5BR8 - chains A and T of the 21 polymer chains in the assembly; structure by X-ray diffraction, 3.40 A resolution.

== Chain A ==
Molecule: 16S ribosomal RNA
Organism: Thermus thermophilus (strain HB8 / ATCC 27634 / DSM 579)
Sequence (1522 nucleotides; each row starts with the number of its first residue; note: 42 numbers in that range are skipped by the numbering (no residue carries them; nothing is unmodelled there); a row labelled like 190A-190L holds insertion residues (190A, then the next letters in order); numbering starts at 0):
     0 UUUGUUGGAGAGUUUGAUCCUGGCUCAGGGUGAACGCUGGCGGCGUGCCU
    50 AAGACAUGCAAGUCGUGCGGG
    73 CCGCGGGGUUUU
    88 ACUCCG
    95 UGGUC
   101 AGCGGCGGACGGGUGAGUAACGCGUGGGU
  129A G
   130 ACCUACCCGGAAGAGGGGGACAACCCGGGGAAACUCGGGCUAAUCCCCCA
   180 UGUGGACCCGC
190A-190L CCCUUGGGGUGU
   191 GUCCAAAGGGCUUU
   216 GCCCGCUUCCGGAUGGGCCCGCGUCCCAUCAGCUAGUUGGUGGGGUAAUG
   266 GCCCACCAAGGCGACGACGGGUAGCCGGUCUGAGAGGAUGGCCGGCCACA
   316 GGGGCACUGAGACACGGGCCCCACUCCUACGGGAGGCAGCAGUUAGGAAU
   366 CUUCCGCAAUGGGCGCAAGCCUGACGGAGCGACGCCGCUUGGAGGAAGAA
   416 GCCCUUCGGGGUGUAAACUCCUGAA
   442 CCCGGGACGAAACCCCCGACGA
   474 GGGGACUGACGGUACCGGG
   494 GUAAUAGCGCCGGCCAACUCCGUGCCAGCAGCCXCGGUAAUACGGAGGGC
   544 GCGAGCGUUACCCGGAUUCACUGGGCGUAAAGGGCGUGUAGGCGGCCUGG
   594 GGCGUCCCAUGUGAAAGACCACGGCUCAACCGUGGGGGAGCGUGGGAUAC
   644 GCUCAGGCUAGACGGUGGGAGAGGGUGGUGGAAUUCCCGGAGUAGCGGUG
   694 AAAUGCGCAGAUACCGGGAGGAACGCCGAUGGCGAAGGCAGCCACCUGGU
   744 CCACCCGUGACGCUGAGGCGCGAAAGCGUGGGGAGCAAACCGGAUUAGAU
   794 ACCCGGGUAGUCCACGCCCUAAACGAUGCGCGCUAGGUCUCUGGGUCU
   848 CCUGGGGGCCGAAGCUAACGCGUUAAGCGCGCCGCCUGGGGAGUACGGCC
   898 GCAAGGCUGAAACUCAAAGGAAUUGACGGGGGCCCGCACAAGCGGUGGAG
   948 CAUGUGGUUUAAUUCGAAGXAACGCGAAGAACCUUACCAGGCCUUGACAU
   998 GCUAGG
 1003A G
  1004 AACCCGGGUGAAAGCCUGGGGUGCCCC
1030A-1030D GCGA
  1031 GGGGAGCCCUAGCACAGGUGCUGCAUGGCCGUCGUCAGCUCGUGCCGUGA
  1081 GGUGUUGGGUUAAGUCCCGCAACGAGCGCAACCCCCGCCGUUAGUUGCCA
  1131 GCGGUUCGGCCGGGCACUCUAACGGGACUGCCCGCGAAA
  1171 GCGGGAGGAAGGAGGGGACGACGUCUGGUCAGCAUGGCCCUUACGGCCUG
  1221 GGCGACACACGUGCUACAAUGCCCACUACAAAGCGAUGCCACCCGGCAAC
  1271 GGGGAGCUAAUCGCAAAAAGGUGGGCCCAGUUCGGAUUGGGGUCUGCAAC
  1321 CCGACCCCAUGAAGCCGGAAUCGCUAGUAAUCGCGGAUCAG
 1361A C
  1362 CAUGCCGCGGUGAAUACGUUCCCGGGCCUUGUACACACXGCCXGUXACGC
  1412 CAUGGGAGCGGGCUCUACCCGAAGUCGCCGGG
  1446 AGCCUACGGG
  1459 CAGGCGCCGAGGGUAGGGCCCGUGACUGGGGCGAAGUCGUAACAAGGUAG
  1509 CUGUACCGGAAGGUGCGGCUGGAUCCACUCCUUUCU
Unresolved in the structure: 0-4, 1534-1538
Sequence notes: expression tag (1534-1544)
Modified / non-standard residues: PSU (pseudouridine-5'-monophosphate) at position 516, G7M (N7-methyl-guanosine-5'-monophosphate) at position 527, M2G (N2-dimethylguanosine-5'-monophosphate) at position 966, 5MC (5-methylcytidine-5'-monophosphate) at position 967, 2MG (2N-methylguanosine-5'-monophosphate) at position 1207, 5MC (5-methylcytidine-5'-monophosphate) at position 1400, 4OC (4n,o2'-methylcytidine-5'-monophosphate) at position 1402, 5MC (5-methylcytidine-5'-monophosphate) at position 1404, 5MC (5-methylcytidine-5'-monophosphate) at position 1407, UR3 (3-methyluridine-5'-monophoshate) at position 1498, MA6 (6N-dimethyladenosine-5'-monophoshate) at position 1518, MA6 (6N-dimethyladenosine-5'-monophoshate) at position 1519, PSU (pseudouridine-5'-monophosphate) at position 1540, PSU (pseudouridine-5'-monophosphate) at position 1541
Ion coordination: Mg2+ site 1: U12, C526, A914; Mg2+ site 2 near G21 (its only coordinating residue here); Mg2+ site 3: C48, U49; Mg2+ site 4 near A53 (its only coordinating residue here); Mg2+ site 5: A59, U387; Mg2+ site 6: G61, U62, G105; Mg2+ site 7: G107, G324; Mg2+ site 8 near A109 (its only coordinating residue here); Mg2+ site 9 near G113 (its only coordinating residue here); Mg2+ site 10: G117, A288; Mg2+ site 11: C121, U125; Mg2+ site 12 near G147 (its only coordinating residue here); 92 more Mg2+ sites not listed
Ligand contacts:
  - paromomycin (PAR), molecule 1: G31, C47, C48, A50, A51, G52, A53, G113, U114, G115, A353, C355, A356, G357, U358, U359, A360, G361, U365, C366
  - paromomycin (PAR), molecule 2: G567, G568, C569, G570, G575, G821, C862, G874, C875, C877, C879, C880
  - paromomycin (PAR), molecule 3: G610, A611, C612, C613, A614, A622, C623, C624, G625, U626
  - paromomycin (PAR), molecule 4: G661, G662, A663, G664, G666, G667, C739, U740, G741, G742, U743
  - paromomycin (PAR), molecule 5: U669, G670, G671, U672, G673, G714, A715, A716, C717, C805, C806
  - paromomycin (PAR), molecule 6: G1405, U1406, 5MC_1407, A1408, C1409, G1489, C1490, G1491, A1492, A1493, G1494, U1495, C1496

== Chain T ==
Name: 30S ribosomal protein S20
Organism: Thermus thermophilus (strain HB8 / ATCC 27634 / DSM 579)
UniProtKB: P80380 (RS20_THET8); numbering as in UniProt (aligned over 1-106)
Sequence (106 residues; each row starts with the number of its first residue):
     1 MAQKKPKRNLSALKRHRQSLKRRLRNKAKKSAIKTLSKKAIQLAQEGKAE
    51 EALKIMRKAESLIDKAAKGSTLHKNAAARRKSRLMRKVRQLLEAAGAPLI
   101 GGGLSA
Unresolved in the structure: 1-7
Ion coordination: Mg2+ near Ser11 (its only coordinating residue here)

== How chain A and chain T interact ==
Pairs across the interface - 97 pairs, chain A then chain T:
  G61(A) - Leu10(T)  phosphate contact
  G102(A) - Arg17(T)  salt bridge to the phosphate
  C103(A) - Lys14(T)  phosphate contact
  C103(A) - Arg17(T)  salt bridge to the phosphate
  C103(A) - Lys21(T)  hydrogen bond to the phosphate
  G104(A) - Lys14(T)  hydrogen bond to the base
  G104(A) - Gln18(T)  phosphate contact
  G104(A) - Lys21(T)  salt bridge to the phosphate
  G105(A) - Gln18(T)  phosphate contact
  G105(A) - Arg22(T)  salt bridge to the phosphate
  C106(A) - Arg15(T)  base contact
  G107(A) - Arg15(T)  hydrogen bond to the base
  G108(A) - Arg15(T)  base contact
  C132(A) - Lys74(T)  hydrogen bond to the phosphate
  C132(A) - Asn75(T)  hydrogen bond to the phosphate
  U133(A) - Lys74(T)  salt bridge to the phosphate
  C176(A) - Lys29(T)  salt bridge to the phosphate
  C177(A) - Lys65(T)  salt bridge to the phosphate
  C178(A) - Lys65(T)  salt bridge to the phosphate
  A185(A) - Ala78(T)  sugar contact
  A185(A) - Lys81(T)  hydrogen bond to the base
  C186(A) - Ala78(T)  sugar contact
  C186(A) - Lys81(T)  hydrogen bond to the sugar
  C186(A) - Ser82(T)  hydrogen bond to the phosphate
  C186(A) - Met85(T)  hydrogen bond to the sugar
  C187(A) - Ser82(T)  hydrogen bond to the phosphate
  C187(A) - Met85(T)  sugar contact
  C187(A) - Arg86(T)  sugar contact
  C187(A) - Arg89(T)  hydrogen bond to the sugar
  C187(A) - Gly103(T)  base contact
  C187(A) - Leu104(T)  sugar contact
  C187(A) - Ser105(T)  hydrogen bond to the base
  C188(A) - Arg89(T)  hydrogen bond to the sugar
  C188(A) - Ser105(T)  base contact
  C188(A) - Ala106(T)  sugar contact
  U190L(A) - Ser105(T)  hydrogen bond to the base
  U190L(A) - Ala106(T)  hydrogen bond to the base
  G191(A) - Gly101(T)  hydrogen bond to the sugar
  G191(A) - Gly102(T)  hydrogen bond to the sugar
  G191(A) - Gly103(T)  hydrogen bond to the base
  G191(A) - Leu104(T)  sugar contact
  G191(A) - Ser105(T)  hydrogen bond to the base
  U192(A) - Arg57(T)  phosphate contact
  U192(A) - Glu60(T)  hydrogen bond to the sugar
  U192(A) - Gly101(T)  sugar contact
  U192(A) - Gly102(T)  sugar contact
  U192(A) - Gly103(T)  sugar contact
  C193(A) - Glu60(T)  sugar contact
  C193(A) - Ser61(T)  hydrogen bond to the phosphate
  C193(A) - Asp64(T)  hydrogen bond to the sugar
  C194(A) - Ser61(T)  hydrogen bond to the phosphate
  C194(A) - Asp64(T)  sugar contact
  C194(A) - Lys65(T)  sugar contact
  C194(A) - Lys68(T)  phosphate contact
  A195(A) - Lys65(T)  salt bridge to the phosphate
  A195(A) - Lys68(T)  salt bridge to the phosphate
  A196(A) - Lys68(T)  salt bridge to the phosphate
  G258(A) - Arg86(T)  salt bridge to the phosphate
  G259(A) - Arg83(T)  salt bridge to the phosphate
  G259(A) - Lys87(T)  salt bridge to the phosphate
  G260(A) - Arg83(T)  salt bridge to the phosphate
  U261(A) - Arg79(T)  salt bridge to the phosphate
  U261(A) - Arg80(T)  salt bridge to the phosphate
  U261(A) - Arg83(T)  base contact
  A262(A) - Lys74(T)  sugar contact
  A262(A) - Asn75(T)  sugar contact
  A262(A) - Ala76(T)  phosphate contact
  A263(A) - Arg79(T)  salt bridge to the phosphate
  C322(A) - Ser19(T)  sugar contact
  C322(A) - Arg23(T)  sugar contact
  U323(A) - Ser19(T)  sugar contact
  U323(A) - Arg22(T)  phosphate contact
  U323(A) - Arg23(T)  sugar contact
  U323(A) - Asn26(T)  hydrogen bond to the phosphate
  G324(A) - Arg22(T)  salt bridge to the phosphate
  G324(A) - Asn26(T)  hydrogen bond to the phosphate
  G324(A) - Ser70(T)  phosphate contact
  A325(A) - Ser70(T)  hydrogen bond to the phosphate
  G332(A) - Leu10(T)  phosphate contact
  G333(A) - His16(T)  sugar contact
  U1436(A) - Arg23(T)  salt bridge to the phosphate
  C1437(A) - Lys34(T)  salt bridge to the phosphate
  G1438(A) - Lys34(T)  salt bridge to the phosphate
  C1439(A) - Lys38(T)  salt bridge to the phosphate
  G1453(A) - Leu36(T)  sugar contact
  G1453(A) - Lys39(T)  hydrogen bond to the phosphate
  G1454(A) - Ala32(T)  phosphate contact
  G1454(A) - Thr35(T)  hydrogen bond to the phosphate
  G1454(A) - Lys39(T)  salt bridge to the phosphate
  G1455(A) - Ala28(T)  phosphate contact
  G1455(A) - Ser31(T)  phosphate contact
  G1455(A) - Ala32(T)  phosphate contact
  G1455(A) - Thr35(T)  hydrogen bond to the phosphate
  C1459(A) - Lys27(T)  phosphate contact
  C1459(A) - Ala28(T)  phosphate contact
  C1459(A) - Ser31(T)  hydrogen bond to the phosphate
  A1460(A) - Lys27(T)  salt bridge to the phosphate
Other interface residues (no listed pair), chain A (49 interface residues in all): A60, C131, C174, C175
Other interface residues (no listed pair), chain T (51 interface residues in all): Ala12, Leu24, Arg25, Lys30

== In short ==
Chain A and chain T form an interface of 49 and 51 residues respectively; the contacts include 30 hydrogen
bonds and 25 salt bridges. Polar pairs include G104(A)-Lys14(T), G107(A)-Arg15(T) and A185(A)-Lys81(T). Bound
to chain A: 6 copies of paromomycin.
Chain A is 16S ribosomal RNA and chain T is 30S ribosomal protein S20, both from Thermus thermophilus (strain
HB8 / ATCC 27634 / DSM 579); the structure, Ambient-temperature crystal structure of 30S ribosomal subunit
from Thermus thermophilus in complex with paromomycin, was determined by X-ray diffraction.
